7TAE - chain A; structure by X-ray diffraction, 1.50 A resolution.

== Chain A ==
Protein: Transcription factor TGA3
Organism: Arabidopsis thaliana
Reference sequence: Q39234 (TGA3_ARATH); numbering as in UniProt (aligned over 161-384)
Sequence (250 residues; each row starts with the number of its first residue):
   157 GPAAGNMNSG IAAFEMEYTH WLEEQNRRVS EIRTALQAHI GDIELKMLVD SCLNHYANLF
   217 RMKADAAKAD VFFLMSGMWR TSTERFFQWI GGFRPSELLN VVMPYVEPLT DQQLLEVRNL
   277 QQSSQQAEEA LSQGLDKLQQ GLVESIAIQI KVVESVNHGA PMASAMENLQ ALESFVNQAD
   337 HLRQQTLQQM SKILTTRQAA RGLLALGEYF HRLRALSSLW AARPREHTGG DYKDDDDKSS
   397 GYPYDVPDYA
Not modelled in the structure: 157-165, 306-311, 378-406
Sequence notes: expression tag (157-160, 385-406)
Curated features (UniProtKB/Swiss-Prot):
  - binding site (hexadecanoate): Lys219, Arg236, Phe249

== In short ==
UniProt lists 3 hexadecanoate-binding residues.
Chain A is Transcription factor TGA3 (Arabidopsis thaliana); the structure, Crystal Structure of the
NPR1-Interacting Domain of TGA3, was determined by X-ray diffraction (same publication as 7MK2, 7MK3, 7TAC and
7TAD).
